Entry 7Y0I (solution NMR); this record covers chains A and B.

== Chain A ==
Molecule: Histone-lysine N-methyltransferase ASH1L
From: Homo sapiens
Notes: EC 2.1.1.359, 2.1.1.367
Reference sequence: Q9NR48 (ASH1L_HUMAN); residues 5-56 here correspond to UniProt positions 2584-2635 (UniProt number = residue number + 2579)
Sequence (56 residues; each row starts with the number of its first residue):
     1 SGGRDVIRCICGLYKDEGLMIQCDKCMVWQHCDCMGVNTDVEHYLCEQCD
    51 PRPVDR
Sequence notes: expression tag (1-4); conflict Thr39 (Ser2618 in Q9NR48)
Bound ions: Zn2+ site 1: Cys9, Cys11, His31, Cys34; Zn2+ site 2: Cys23, Cys26, Cys46, Cys49
UniProt features mapped onto this chain:
  - zinc finger: Val6 to Arg52 (PHD-type)

== Chain B ==
Molecule: Ala-arg-thr-mly-gln-thr-ala-arg-lys-ser-thr-gly-gly-lys-ala
Sequence (15 residues; numbered 301 to 315; the number before each row is that of its first residue):
   301 ARTKQTARKSTGGKA
Modified / non-standard residues: Lys304 (N-dimethyl-lysine; MLY)

== Interface between chain A and chain B ==
Contacting residue pairs (26):
  Asp5(A) - Lys304(B)
  Asp16(A) - Thr306(B)
  Asp16(A) - Arg308(B)
  Glu17(A) - Thr306(B)
  Glu17(A) - Ala307(B)
  Glu17(A) - Arg308(B)
  Glu17(A) - Lys309(B)
  Gly18(A) - Lys304(B)
  Gly18(A) - Gln305(B)
  Gly18(A) - Thr306(B)
  Gly18(A) - Ala307(B)
  Leu19(A) - Thr303(B)
  Leu19(A) - Lys304(B)
  Leu19(A) - Gln305(B)
  Met20(A) - Arg302(B)
  Met20(A) - Thr303(B)
  Met20(A) - Lys304(B)
  Ile21(A) - Ala301(B)
  Ile21(A) - Arg302(B)
  Gln22(A) - Arg302(B)
  Trp29(A) - Arg302(B)
  Trp29(A) - Lys304(B)
  Thr39(A) - Ala301(B)
  Thr39(A) - Thr303(B)
  Val41(A) - Ala301(B)
  Glu42(A) - Ala301(B)

== In short ==
Chain A and chain B form an interface of 12 and 9 residues respectively. The Zn2+ site 1 is built by Cys9(A),
Cys11(A), His31(A) and Cys34(A). Cys23(A), Cys26(A), Cys46(A) and Cys49(A) coordinate Zn2+ site 2.
Chain A is Histone-lysine N-methyltransferase ASH1L (Homo sapiens) and chain B is
Ala-arg-thr-mly-gln-thr-ala-arg-lys-ser-thr-gly-gly-lys-ala; the structure, Solution structures of ASH1L PHD
domain in complex with H3K4me2 peptide, was determined by solution NMR.
